9EZD - chains A and E of the 4 polymer chains in the assembly; structure by X-ray diffraction, 2.63 A resolution.

Chain A:
Name: BsmI
Organism: Geobacillus stearothermophilus
UniProt: Q8RLN4 (Q8RLN4_GEOSE); residues 1-676 here = UniProt positions 1-676
Chain sequence (676 residues; row label = number of the first residue in the row):
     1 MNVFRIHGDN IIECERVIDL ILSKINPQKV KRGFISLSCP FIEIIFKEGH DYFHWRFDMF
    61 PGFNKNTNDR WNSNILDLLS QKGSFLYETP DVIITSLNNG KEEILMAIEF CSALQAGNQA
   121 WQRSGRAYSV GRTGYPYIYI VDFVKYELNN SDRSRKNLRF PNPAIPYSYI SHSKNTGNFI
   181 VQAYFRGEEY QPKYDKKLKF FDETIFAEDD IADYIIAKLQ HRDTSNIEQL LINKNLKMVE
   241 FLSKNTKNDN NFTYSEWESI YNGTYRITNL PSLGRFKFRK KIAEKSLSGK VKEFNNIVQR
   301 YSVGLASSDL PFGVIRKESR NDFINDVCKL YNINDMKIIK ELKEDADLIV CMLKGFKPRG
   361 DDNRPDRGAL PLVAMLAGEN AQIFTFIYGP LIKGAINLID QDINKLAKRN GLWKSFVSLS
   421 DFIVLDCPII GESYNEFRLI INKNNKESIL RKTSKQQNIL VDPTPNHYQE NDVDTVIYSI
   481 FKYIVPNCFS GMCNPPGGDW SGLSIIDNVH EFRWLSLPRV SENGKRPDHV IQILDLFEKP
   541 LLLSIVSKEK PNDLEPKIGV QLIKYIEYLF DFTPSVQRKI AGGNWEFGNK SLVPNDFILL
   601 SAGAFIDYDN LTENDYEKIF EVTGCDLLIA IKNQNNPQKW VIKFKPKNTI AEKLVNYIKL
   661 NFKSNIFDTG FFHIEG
Unresolved in the structure: 66-67, 487-493
Construct notes: engineered mutation Asp-507 (Arg in Q8RLN4), Val-509 (Gly in Q8RLN4), Val-546 (Glu in Q8RLN4)
Bound ions: Mg2+: Asp-91, Glu-109
What the authors report for this chain:
  - catalytic residues: Glu-109

Chain E:
Molecule: Bottom strand - 5'-part (8-nt DNA)
Sequence (8 nucleotides; row label = number of the first residue in the row):
     1 CATTCCTC

Interface between chain A and chain E:
Contacting residue pairs (19; chain A residue first):
  Ser-112(A) / DA2(E)  phosphate contact
  Gln-115(A) / DC1(E)  phosphate contact
  Gln-115(A) / DA2(E)  phosphate contact
  Gln-119(A) / DA2(E)  base contact
  Gln-119(A) / DT3(E)  base contact
  Gln-122(A) / DC1(E)  hydrogen bond to the base
  Gln-122(A) / DA2(E)  hydrogen bond to the base
  Asn-150(A) / DT3(E)  phosphate contact
  Lys-156(A) / DT4(E)  salt bridge to the phosphate
  Lys-281(A) / DT7(E)  hydrogen bond to the base
  Lys-281(A) / DC8(E)  sugar contact
  Ile-282(A) / DT7(E)  sugar contact
  Ala-283(A) / DC6(E)  phosphate contact
  Ala-283(A) / DT7(E)  sugar contact
  Glu-284(A) / DT7(E)  hydrogen bond to the phosphate
  Lys-285(A) / DC5(E)  hydrogen bond to the phosphate
  Lys-285(A) / DC6(E)  salt bridge to the phosphate
  Arg-364(A) / DC1(E)  base contact
  Pro-365(A) / DA2(E)  base contact
Interface residues without a listed pair, chain A (17 interface residues in all): Glu-109, Arg-126, Glu-147, Lys-280

Overview:
Chain A and chain E form an interface of 17 and 8 residues respectively, with 5 hydrogen bonds and 2 salt
bridges. Polar contacts include Gln-122(A)/DC1(E), Gln-122(A)/DA2(E) and Lys-281(A)/DT7(E). Asp-91(A) and
Glu-109(A) form the Mg2+ site. From the paper: the catalytic residue Glu-109(A).
Chain A is BsmI (Geobacillus stearothermophilus) and chain E is Bottom strand - 5'-part (8-nt DNA); the
structure, BsmI (Bottom Nicking mutant) crystallized with Mg2+ and cognate dsDNA (Post-reactive complex), was
determined by X-ray diffraction together with 9EZ5, 9EZ7 and 9F38 from the same study.
